7CH9 - chains J and K of the 12 polymer chains in the assembly; structure by electron microscopy, 3.50 A resolution.

# Chain J
Name: Probable ATP-binding component of ABC transporter
Organism: Pseudomonas aeruginosa (strain ATCC 15692 / DSM 22644 / CIP 104116 / JCM 14847 / LMG 12228 / 1C / PRS 101 / PAO1)
UniProtKB: Q9HVW1 (Q9HVW1_PSEAE); residues 1-269 here = UniProt positions 1-269
Chain sequence (269 residues; numbered 1 to 269; the number before each row is that of its first residue):
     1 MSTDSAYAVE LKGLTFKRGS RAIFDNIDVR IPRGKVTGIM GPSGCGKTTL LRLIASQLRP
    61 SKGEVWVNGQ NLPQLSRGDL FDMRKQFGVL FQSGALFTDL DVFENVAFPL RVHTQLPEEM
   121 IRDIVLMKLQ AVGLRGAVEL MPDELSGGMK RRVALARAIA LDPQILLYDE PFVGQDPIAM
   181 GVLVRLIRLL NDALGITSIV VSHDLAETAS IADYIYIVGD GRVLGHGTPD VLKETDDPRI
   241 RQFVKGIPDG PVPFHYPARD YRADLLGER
Disordered / not traced: 1-5, 268-269

# Chain K
Name: STAS domain-containing protein
Organism: Pseudomonas aeruginosa (strain ATCC 15692 / DSM 22644 / CIP 104116 / JCM 14847 / LMG 12228 / 1C / PRS 101 / PAO1)
UniProtKB: Q9HVW5 (Q9HVW5_PSEAE); residue numbers follow UniProt; this construct covers 1-102
Chain sequence (102 residues; row label = number of the first residue in the row):
     1 MSQASLREGA AGELQLAGVL DYSSGPALRE QGGRLIRASQ AAELVVDCSA VERSSSVGIS
    61 LLLAFIRDAR KAGKVLSVRA LPDDMREIAK VSSLLEILPL QE
Disordered / not traced: 1-2, 101-102

# Chain J / chain K interface
Residue-residue contacts (8; chain J residue first):
  Tyr261(J) with Ser92(K), hydrogen bond; Ser93(K); Leu94(K), hydrogen bond (side chain-backbone); Ile97(K), hydrophobic
  Leu265(J) with Leu63(K), hydrophobic; Arg67(K), hydrogen bond (backbone-side chain)
  Leu266(J) with Arg67(K); Arg70(K), hydrogen bond (backbone-side chain)
Interface residues without a listed pair, chain J (4 interface residues in all): Arg262
Interface residues without a listed pair, chain K (8 interface residues in all): Ile66

# In short
Chain J and chain K form an interface of 4 and 8 residues respectively, with 4 hydrogen bonds. Among the polar
pairs are Tyr261(J)-Ser92(K), Tyr261(J)-Leu94(K) and Leu265(J)-Arg67(K).
Here chain J is Probable ATP-binding component of ABC transporter and chain K is STAS domain-containing
protein, both from Pseudomonas aeruginosa (strain ATCC 15692 / DSM 22644 / CIP 104116 / JCM 14847 / LMG 12228
/ 1C / PRS 101 / PAO1). Entry 7CH9 (Cryo-EM structure of P.aeruginosa MlaFEBD) was determined by electron
microscopy together with 7CH8, 7CH6, 7CH7 and 7CHA from the same study.
